6EJ7 - chains A and B; structure by X-ray diffraction, 2.00 A resolution.

Chain A:
Molecule: Xylosyltransferase 1
From: Homo sapiens
Notes: EC 2.4.2.26
Reference sequence: Q86Y38 (XYLT1_HUMAN); numbering as in UniProt (aligned over 232-959)
Amino-acid sequence (751 residues; numbered 209 to 959; the number before each row is that of its first residue):
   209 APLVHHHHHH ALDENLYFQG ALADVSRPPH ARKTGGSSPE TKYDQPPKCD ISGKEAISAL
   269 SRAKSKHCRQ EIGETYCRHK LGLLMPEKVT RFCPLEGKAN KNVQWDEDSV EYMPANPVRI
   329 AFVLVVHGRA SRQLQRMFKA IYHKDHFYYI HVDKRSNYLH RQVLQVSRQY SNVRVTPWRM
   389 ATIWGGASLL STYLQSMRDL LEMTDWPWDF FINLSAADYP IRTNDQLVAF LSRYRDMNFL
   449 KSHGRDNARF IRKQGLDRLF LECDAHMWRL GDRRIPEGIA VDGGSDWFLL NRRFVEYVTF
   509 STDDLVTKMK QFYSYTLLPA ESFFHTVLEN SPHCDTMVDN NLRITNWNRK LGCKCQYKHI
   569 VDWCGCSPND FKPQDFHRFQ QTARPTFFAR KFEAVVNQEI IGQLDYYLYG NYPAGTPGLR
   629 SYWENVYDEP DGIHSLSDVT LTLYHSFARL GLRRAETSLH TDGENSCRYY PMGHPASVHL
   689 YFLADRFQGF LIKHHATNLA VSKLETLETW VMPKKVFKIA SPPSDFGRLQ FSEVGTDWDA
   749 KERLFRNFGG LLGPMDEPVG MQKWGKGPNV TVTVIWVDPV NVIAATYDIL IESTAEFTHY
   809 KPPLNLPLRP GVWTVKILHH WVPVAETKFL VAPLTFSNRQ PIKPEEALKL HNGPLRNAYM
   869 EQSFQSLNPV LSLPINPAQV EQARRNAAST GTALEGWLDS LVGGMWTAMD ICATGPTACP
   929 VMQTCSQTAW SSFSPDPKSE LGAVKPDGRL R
Disordered / not traced: 209-251, 731-732
Disulfides: C257-C285, C301-C542, C561-C574, C563-C572, C675-C927, C920-C933
Covalently attached groups: N-acetylglucosamine (NAG) linked to N777
Differences from the reference sequence: expression tag (209-231)
Ion coordination: Na+: S375, Y378, V381
Residues lining bound ligands: uridine-5'-diphosphate-xylopyranose (UDX): V333, V334, H335, D361, R363, T390, I391, W392, S423, D494, W495, L526, E529, Y565, C574, S575, P576, R598, K599
UniProt features mapped onto this chain:
  - binding site (UDP-alpha-D-xylose): V333, D361, T390 to W392, D494, W495, S575, R598, K599
  - glycosylation (N-linked (GlcNAc...) asparagine): N421, N777
From the paper describing this entry:
  - contacts within the chain: R270-D570 (salt bridge), E601-R754 (salt bridge)
  - binding site for uridine-5'-diphosphate-xylopyranose: W392, D494, W495, E529, S575, R598, K599
  - post-translational modification sites: N777
  - specificity-determining residues: W392 (proposed by the authors, not directly observed)
  - binding site for Protein AMBP (chain B): K461, Q462, E529, W555 to S575
  - catalytic residues: E529
  - mutagenesis - E529A: abolished catalytic activity
  - mutagenesis - E529Q: abolished expression
  - mutagenesis - R598A/K599A: decreased catalytic activity
  - mutagenesis - K749A, E750K, R754E: unchanged catalytic activity
  - disease-associated variants - R481W, R598C: decreased localization (citing earlier work)

Chain B:
Molecule: Protein AMBP
Reference sequence: P02760 (AMBP_HUMAN); residues 210-221 here = UniProt positions 210-221
Amino-acid sequence (12 residues; numbered 210 to 221; the number before each row is that of its first residue):
   210 QEEEGAGGGQ GG
Disordered / not traced: 210, 221
Differences from the reference sequence: engineered mutation A215 (Ser in P02760), G220 (Leu in P02760), G221 (Val in P02760)

How chain A and chain B interact:
Residue-residue contacts - 32 pairs, chain A then chain B:
  H451(A) - E212(B)
  H451(A) - E213(B)
  K461(A) - G216(B)
  K461(A) - G217(B)
  K461(A) - G218(B)  hydrogen bond (backbone-backbone)
  Q462(A) - G214(B)
  Q462(A) - A215(B)  hydrogen bond (side chain-backbone)
  Q462(A) - G216(B)  hydrogen bond (side chain-backbone)
  R466(A) - Q219(B)  hydrogen bond
  R477(A) - Q219(B)  hydrogen bond
  G492(A) - G214(B)
  S493(A) - E213(B)
  L526(A) - G216(B)
  E529(A) - G214(B)
  E529(A) - A215(B)  hydrogen bond (side chain-backbone)
  T553(A) - E213(B)
  W555(A) - E211(B)
  W555(A) - E212(B)
  W555(A) - E213(B)  hydrogen bond
  N556(A) - E211(B)
  R557(A) - E211(B)  salt bridge
  R557(A) - E212(B)  hydrogen bond (side chain-backbone)
  R557(A) - E213(B)
  R557(A) - G214(B)  hydrogen bond (side chain-backbone)
  W571(A) - G218(B)  hydrogen bond (side chain-backbone)
  W571(A) - Q219(B)
  C572(A) - G216(B)
  C572(A) - G217(B)  hydrogen bond (backbone-backbone)
  C572(A) - G218(B)  hydrogen bond (backbone-backbone)
  C572(A) - G220(B)
  G573(A) - A215(B)
  C574(A) - A215(B)  hydrogen bond (backbone-backbone)
Also at the interface, not in a pair above, chain A (21 interface residues in all): W392, K449, S450, F458

Overview:
21 residues of chain A face 10 of chain B across their interface; the contacts include 13 hydrogen bonds and 1
salt bridge. Polar pairs include R557(A)-E211(B), Q462(A)-A215(B) and Q462(A)-G216(B). Bound to chain A:
uridine-5'-diphosphate-xylopyranose. From the paper: the catalytic residue E529(A); R481W and R598C of chain A
reduce localization; 8 substitutions were tested in all.
Here chain A is Xylosyltransferase 1 (Homo sapiens) and chain B is Protein AMBP. Entry 6EJ7 (Human
Xylosyltransferase 1 in complex with UDP-xylose and peptide QEEEGAGGGQGG) was determined by X-ray diffraction
together with 6EJ8, 6EJ9, 6EJA, 6EJB, 6EJC, 6EJD and 6EJE from the same study.
